PDB entry 4DW2 | X-ray diffraction, 2.97 A resolution | chains H and L of the 3 polymer chains in the assembly

[Chain H]
Protein: Fab fragment of pro-uPA antibody mAb-112
Source organism: Mus musculus
Notes: antibody fragment or engineered binder
Amino-acid sequence (212 residues; row label = number of the first residue in the row; a row labelled like 82A-82C holds insertion residues (82A, then the next letters in order)):
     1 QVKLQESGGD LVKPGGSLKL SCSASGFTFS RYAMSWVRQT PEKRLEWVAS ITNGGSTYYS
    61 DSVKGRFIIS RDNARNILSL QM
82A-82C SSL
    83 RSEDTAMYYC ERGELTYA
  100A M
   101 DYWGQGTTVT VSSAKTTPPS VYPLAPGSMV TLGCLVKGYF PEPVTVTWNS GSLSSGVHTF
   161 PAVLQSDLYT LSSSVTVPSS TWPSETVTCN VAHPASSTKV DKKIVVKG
Not modelled in the structure: 127-128
Disulfides: Cys22-Cys92, Cys134-Cys189

[Chain L]
Protein: Fab fragment of pro-uPA antibody mAb-112
Source organism: Mus musculus
Notes: antibody fragment or engineered binder
Amino-acid sequence (215 residues; each row starts with the number of its first residue):
     1 DIELTQSPAI MSASPGEKVT MTCRASS
   27A T
    28 VSFHYLHWYQ QKSGASPKLW IYATSNLASG VPARFSGSGS GTSYSLTISS VETEDAATYY
    88 CQHYSAYPRT FGGGTKLEIK RADAAPTVSI FPPSSEQLTS GGASVVCFLN NFYPKDINVK
   148 WKIDGSERQN GVLNSWTDQD SKDSTYSMSS TLTLTKDEYE RHNSYTCEAT HKTSTSPIVK
   208 SFNRNEC
Not modelled in the structure: 198
Disulfides: Cys23-Cys88, Cys134-Cys194

[Interface between chain H and chain L]
Residue-residue contacts - 82 pairs, chain H then chain L:
  Val37(H) - Phe98(L)  hydrophobic
  Gln39(H) - Gln38(L)  hydrogen bond
  Gln39(H) - Tyr87(L)  hydrogen bond
  Lys43(H) - Tyr87(L)
  Lys43(H) - Asp165(L)  salt bridge
  Leu45(H) - Gln38(L)
  Leu45(H) - Pro44(L)  hydrophobic
  Leu45(H) - Tyr87(L)  hydrophobic
  Leu45(H) - Arg96(L)
  Leu45(H) - Phe98(L)
  Glu46(H) - Arg96(L)  salt bridge
  Trp47(H) - Thr97(L)
  Trp47(H) - Phe98(L)
  Tyr91(H) - Gln38(L)  hydrogen bond
  Tyr91(H) - Ser43(L)
  Leu97(H) - His34(L)
  Leu97(H) - Gln89(L)  hydrogen bond (backbone-side chain)
  Leu97(H) - Tyr91(L)  hydrophobic
  Leu97(H) - Thr97(L)
  Thr98(H) - Tyr32(L)
  Thr98(H) - His34(L)  hydrogen bond (backbone-side chain)
  Thr98(H) - Tyr91(L)
  Tyr99(H) - Tyr32(L)  hydrophobic
  Tyr99(H) - His34(L)
  Ala100(H) - His34(L)  hydrogen bond (backbone-side chain)
  Ala100(H) - Tyr36(L)
  Ala100(H) - Leu46(L)  hydrophobic
  Met100A(H) - Tyr36(L)  hydrogen bond (backbone-side chain)
  Met100A(H) - Leu46(L)
  Asp101(H) - Leu46(L)
  Tyr102(H) - Ser56(L)
  Trp103(H) - Tyr36(L)
  Trp103(H) - Pro44(L)
  Trp103(H) - Phe98(L)  hydrophobic
  Gly104(H) - Ser43(L)  hydrogen bond (backbone-side chain)
  Gln105(H) - Ser43(L)  hydrogen bond (backbone-side chain)
  Val121(H) - Glu123(L)
  Tyr122(H) - Ser121(L)
  Tyr122(H) - Glu123(L)
  Tyr122(H) - Gln124(L)
  Tyr122(H) - Ser127(L)  hydrogen bond
  Pro123(H) - Ser121(L)
  Pro123(H) - Glu123(L)
  Leu124(H) - Phe118(L)
  Leu124(H) - Val133(L)  hydrophobic
  Leu124(H) - Phe135(L)  hydrophobic
  Ala125(H) - Phe118(L)
  Pro126(H) - Phe118(L)
  Thr131(H) - Ser116(L)
  Thr131(H) - Phe118(L)
  Leu132(H) - Phe118(L)  hydrophobic
  Leu132(H) - Phe135(L)
  Gly133(H) - Phe118(L)
  Gly133(H) - Phe135(L)
  Leu135(H) - Gln124(L)
  Leu135(H) - Ser131(L)
  His158(H) - Asn137(L)
  His158(H) - Asn138(L)  hydrogen bond
  His158(H) - Thr164(L)
  His158(H) - Asp167(L)  salt bridge
  His158(H) - Ser174(L)  hydrogen bond
  Phe160(H) - Phe135(L)  hydrophobic
  Phe160(H) - Asn137(L)
  Phe160(H) - Ser162(L)
  Phe160(H) - Thr164(L)
  Phe160(H) - Ser174(L)
  Phe160(H) - Met175(L)
  Phe160(H) - Ser176(L)
  Pro161(H) - Ser162(L)  hydrogen bond (backbone-side chain)
  Pro161(H) - Trp163(L)
  Val163(H) - Asn161(L)
  Gln165(H) - Leu160(L)
  Gln165(H) - Thr180(L)
  Ser172(H) - Phe135(L)
  Ser172(H) - Ser176(L)  hydrogen bond
  Ser172(H) - Thr178(L)
  Ser173(H) - Phe135(L)
  Ser174(H) - Phe135(L)
  Ser174(H) - Asn137(L)  hydrogen bond
  Thr176(H) - Asn137(L)
  Lys202(H) - Glu123(L)  salt bridge
  Lys207(H) - Arg211(L)  hydrogen bond (side chain-backbone)
Also at the interface, not in a pair above, chain H (46 interface residues in all): Arg44, Ser60, Asp61, Glu96, Cys134, Lys137, Ala162, Lys203
Also at the interface, not in a pair above, chain L (44 interface residues in all): Ala42, Tyr49, Pro95, Ile117, Pro119, Tyr186

[In short]
Chain H and chain L form an interface of 46 and 44 residues respectively, with 16 hydrogen bonds and 4 salt
bridges. Among the polar pairs are Lys43(H)-Asp165(L), Glu46(H)-Arg96(L) and His158(H)-Asp167(L).
Here chain H is Fab fragment of pro-uPA antibody mAb-112 and chain L is Fab fragment of pro-uPA antibody
mAb-112, both from Mus musculus. Entry 4DW2 (The crystal structure of uPA in complex with the Fab fragment of
mAb-112) was determined by X-ray diffraction together with 4DVA and 4DVB from the same study.
